8GO3 - chains A and D of the 4 polymer chains in the assembly; structure by electron microscopy, 3.09 A resolution.

== Chain A ==
Protein: Cytochrome bo(3) ubiquinol oxidase subunit 1
Organism: Escherichia coli K-12
Notes: EC 7.1.1.3
Reference sequence: B7MD89 (B7MD89_ECO45); residues 1-663 here = UniProt positions 1-663
Sequence (663 residues; row label = number of the first residue in the row):
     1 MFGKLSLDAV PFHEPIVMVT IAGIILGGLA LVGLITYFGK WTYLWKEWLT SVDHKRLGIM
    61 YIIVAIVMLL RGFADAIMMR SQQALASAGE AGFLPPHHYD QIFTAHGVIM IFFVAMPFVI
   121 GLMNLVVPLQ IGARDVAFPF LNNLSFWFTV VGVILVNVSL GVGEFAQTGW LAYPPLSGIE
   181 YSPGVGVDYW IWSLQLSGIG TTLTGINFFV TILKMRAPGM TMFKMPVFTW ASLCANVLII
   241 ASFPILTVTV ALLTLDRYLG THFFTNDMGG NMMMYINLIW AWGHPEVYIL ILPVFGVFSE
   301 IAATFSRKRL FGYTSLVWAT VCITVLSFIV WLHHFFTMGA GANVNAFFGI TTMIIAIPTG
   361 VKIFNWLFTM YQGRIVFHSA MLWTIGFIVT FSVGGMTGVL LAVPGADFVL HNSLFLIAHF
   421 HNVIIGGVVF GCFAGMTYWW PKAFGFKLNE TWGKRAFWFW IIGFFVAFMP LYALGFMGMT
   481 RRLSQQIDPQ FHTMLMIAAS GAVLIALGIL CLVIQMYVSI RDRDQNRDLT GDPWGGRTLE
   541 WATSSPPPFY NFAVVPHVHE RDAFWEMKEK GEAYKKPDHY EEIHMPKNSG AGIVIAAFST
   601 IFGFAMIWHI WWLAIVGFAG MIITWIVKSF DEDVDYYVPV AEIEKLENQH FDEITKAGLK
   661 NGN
Disordered / not traced: 659-663
Metal / ion sites: heme Fe: His106, His421; Cu ion: His284, His333, His334; heme o Fe near His419 (its only coordinating residue here)
Small-molecule neighbours:
  - 1,2-Distearoyl-sn-glycerophosphoethanolamine (3PE), molecule 1: Ala137, Phe138, Pro139, Phe140, Leu141, Leu144, Phe148, Trp192, Gln195, Leu196, Ile199, Thr202, Leu203, Thr247, Ile595, Phe602, Phe618, Met621, Trp625, Val634
  - 1,2-Distearoyl-sn-glycerophosphoethanolamine (3PE), molecule 2: Thr247, Val248, Ala251, Phe618, Ile622, Trp625, Ile626, Lys628, Ser629
  - heme (HEM): Phe73, Ala76, Met79, Arg80, Gln83, Phe103, Thr104, His106, Gly107, Met110, Ile111, Ala115, Gly169, Trp170, Leu414, Ile417, Phe420, His421, Ile424, Ile425, Val429, Trp460, Phe468, Thr480, Arg481, Arg482, Leu483, Ala502, Ile505
  - heme o (HEO): Trp170, Trp280, Val287, Tyr288, Ile291, His333, His334, Thr352, Ala356, Thr359, Gly360, Ile363, Phe364, Phe391, Ser392, Gly395, Met396, Gly398, Val399, Leu401, Ala402, Asp407, Leu410, His411, Asn412, Leu416, His419, Phe420, Val423, Ile424, Val428, Arg481
  - Ubiquinone-8 (UQ8): Ile16, Val17, Thr20, Ile24, Leu70, Arg71, Phe73, Ala74, Asp75, Met78, His98, Ile102, Leu160, Ala506, Ile509, Leu510, Val513

== Chain D ==
Protein: Cytochrome bo(3) ubiquinol oxidase subunit 4
Organism: Escherichia coli K-12
Reference sequence: C3TLX2 (C3TLX2_ECOLX); residue numbers follow UniProt; this construct covers 1-109
Sequence (109 residues; row label = number of the first residue in the row):
     1 MSHSTDHSGA SHGSVKTYMT GFILSIILTV IPFWMVMTGA ASPAVILGTI LAMAVVQVLV
    61 HLVCFLHMNT KSDEGWNMTA FVFTVLIIAI LVVGSIWIMW NLNYNMMMH
Disordered / not traced: 1-10

== Chain A / chain D interface ==
Pairs across the interface (32; chain A residue first):
  Leu213(A) with Trp76(D), hydrophobic
  Met222(A) with Trp76(D), hydrophobic
  Val237(A) with Phe83(D), hydrophobic
  Ile245(A) with Leu91(D), hydrophobic
  Asn271(A) with Met99(D); Asn103(D), hydrogen bond
  Met273(A) with Met99(D), hydrophobic; Leu102(D), hydrophobic; Asn103(D); Met106(D), hydrophobic
  Met274(A) with Met99(D), hydrophobic
  Asn277(A) with Ser95(D), hydrogen bond
  Ala281(A) with Leu91(D), hydrophobic
  Val325(A) with Phe83(D), hydrophobic
  Phe328(A) with Ile87(D), hydrophobic; Ile90(D)
  Ile329(A) with Ile90(D), hydrophobic
  Trp331(A) with Ile90(D); Gly94(D); Ile98(D), hydrophobic
  Leu332(A) with Ile98(D), hydrophobic
  Met338(A) with Leu102(D), hydrophobic; Met106(D)
  Gly339(A) with Leu102(D); Asn105(D)
  Ala340(A) with Leu102(D)
  Asn343(A) with Trp97(D)
  Val344(A) with Trp97(D), hydrophobic; Asn101(D)
  Phe347(A) with Trp97(D), hydrophobic
  Phe348(A) with Trp97(D), hydrophobic; Ile98(D), hydrophobic
Interface residues without a listed pair, chain A (26 interface residues in all): Lys214, Ala241, Leu278, Phe335, Gly341
Interface residues without a listed pair, chain D (16 interface residues in all): Asp73

== Overview ==
Chain A and chain D form an interface of 26 and 16 residues respectively, with 2 hydrogen bonds. Among the
polar pairs are Asn271(A)-Asn103(D) and Asn277(A)-Ser95(D). Bound to chain A: heme, heme o, Ubiquinone-8 and
1,2-Distearoyl-sn-glycerophosphoethanolamine. His106(A) and His421(A) form the heme Fe site.
Chain A is Cytochrome bo(3) ubiquinol oxidase subunit 1 and chain D is Cytochrome bo(3) ubiquinol oxidase
subunit 4, both from Escherichia coli K-12; the structure, Cryo-EM structure of Escherichia coli cytochrome
bo3 in DDM detergent, was determined by electron microscopy.
